Entry 8W8O (X-ray diffraction, 2.51 A resolution); this record covers chains D and G of the 9 polymer chains in the assembly.

Chain D:
Name: DNA-directed RNA polymerase subunit beta'
Organism: Thermus thermophilus HB8
Notes: EC 2.7.7.6
Reference sequence: Q8RQE8 (RPOC_THET8); numbering as in UniProt (aligned over 1-1524)
Chain sequence (1524 residues; each row starts with the number of its first residue):
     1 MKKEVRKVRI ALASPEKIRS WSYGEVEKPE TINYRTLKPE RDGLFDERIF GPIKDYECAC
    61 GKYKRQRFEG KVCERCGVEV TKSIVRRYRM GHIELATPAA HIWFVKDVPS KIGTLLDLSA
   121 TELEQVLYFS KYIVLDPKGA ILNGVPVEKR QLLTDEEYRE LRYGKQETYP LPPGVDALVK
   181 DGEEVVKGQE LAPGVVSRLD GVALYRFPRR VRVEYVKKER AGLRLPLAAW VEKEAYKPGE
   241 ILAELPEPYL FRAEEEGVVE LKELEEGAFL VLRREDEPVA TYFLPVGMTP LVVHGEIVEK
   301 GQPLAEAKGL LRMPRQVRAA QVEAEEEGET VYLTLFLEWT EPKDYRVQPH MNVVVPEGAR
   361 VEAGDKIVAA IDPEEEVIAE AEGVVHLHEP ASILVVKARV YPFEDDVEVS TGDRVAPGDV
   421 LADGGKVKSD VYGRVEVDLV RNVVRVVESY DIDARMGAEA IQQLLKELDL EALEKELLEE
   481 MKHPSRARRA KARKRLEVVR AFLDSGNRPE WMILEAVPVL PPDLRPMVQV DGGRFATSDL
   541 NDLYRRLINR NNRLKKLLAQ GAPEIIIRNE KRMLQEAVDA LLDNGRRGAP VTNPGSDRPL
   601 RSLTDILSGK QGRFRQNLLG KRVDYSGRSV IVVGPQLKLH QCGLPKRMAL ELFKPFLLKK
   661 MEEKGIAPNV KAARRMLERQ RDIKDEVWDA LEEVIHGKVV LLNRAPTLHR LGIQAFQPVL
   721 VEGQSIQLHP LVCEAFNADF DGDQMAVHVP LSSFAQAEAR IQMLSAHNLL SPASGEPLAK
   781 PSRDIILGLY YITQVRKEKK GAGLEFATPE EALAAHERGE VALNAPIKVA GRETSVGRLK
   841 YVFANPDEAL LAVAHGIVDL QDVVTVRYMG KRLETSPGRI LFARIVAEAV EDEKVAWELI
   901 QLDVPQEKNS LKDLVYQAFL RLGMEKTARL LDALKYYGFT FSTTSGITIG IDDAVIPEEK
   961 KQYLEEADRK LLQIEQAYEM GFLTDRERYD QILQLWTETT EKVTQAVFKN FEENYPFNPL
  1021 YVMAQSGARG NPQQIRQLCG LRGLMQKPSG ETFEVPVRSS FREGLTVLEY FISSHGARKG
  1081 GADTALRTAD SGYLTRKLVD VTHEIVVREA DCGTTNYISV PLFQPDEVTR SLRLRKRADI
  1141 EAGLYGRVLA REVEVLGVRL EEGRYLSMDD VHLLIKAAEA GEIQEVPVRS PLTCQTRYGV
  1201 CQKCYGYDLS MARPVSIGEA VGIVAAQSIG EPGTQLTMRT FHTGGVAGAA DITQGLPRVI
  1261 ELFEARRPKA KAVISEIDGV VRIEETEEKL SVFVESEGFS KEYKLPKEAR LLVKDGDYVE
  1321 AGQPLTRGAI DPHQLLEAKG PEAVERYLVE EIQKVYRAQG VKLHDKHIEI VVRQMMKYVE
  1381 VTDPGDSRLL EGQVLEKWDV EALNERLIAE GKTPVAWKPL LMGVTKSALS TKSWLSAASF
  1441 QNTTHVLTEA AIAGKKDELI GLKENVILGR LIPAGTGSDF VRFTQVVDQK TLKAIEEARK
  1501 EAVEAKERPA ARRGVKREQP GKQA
Unresolved in the structure: 1-2, 143-144, 1127, 1238-1253, 1503-1524
Metal / ion sites: Zn2+ site 1: Cys58, Cys60, Cys73, Cys76; Mg2+ site 1: Asp739, Asp741, Asp743 (shared with 1 residue of chain I); Mg2+ site 2 near Lys840 (its only coordinating residue here); Mg2+ site 3: Trp897, Ile900; Zn2+ site 2: Cys1112, Cys1194, Cys1201, Cys1204

Chain G:
Molecule: 21-nt DNA strand
Sequence (21 nucleotides; row label = number of the first residue in the row):
     1 CCTGCATCCG TGAGTCCAGG G
Unresolved in the structure: 1-3

Chain D / chain G interface:
Pairs across the interface (16):
  Arg586(D) - DT11(G)  salt bridge to the phosphate
  Gly609(D) - DA13(G)  phosphate contact
  Lys610(D) - DT15(G)  salt bridge to the phosphate
  Lys610(D) - DC16(G)  salt bridge to the phosphate
  Arg615(D) - DG14(G)  salt bridge to the phosphate
  Arg622(D) - DA18(G)  salt bridge to the phosphate
  Arg628(D) - DC17(G)  phosphate contact
  Ala705(D) - DC16(G)  sugar contact
  Pro706(D) - DT15(G)  base contact
  Pro706(D) - DC16(G)  sugar contact
  Thr1088(D) - DT15(G)  sugar contact
  Ala1089(D) - DG14(G)  phosphate contact
  Ala1089(D) - DT15(G)  base contact
  Tyr1093(D) - DA13(G)  sugar contact
  Tyr1093(D) - DG14(G)  sugar contact
  Gln1441(D) - DA13(G)  sugar contact
Also at the interface, not in a pair above, chain D (14 interface residues in all): Gly1092, Asn1442
Also at the interface, not in a pair above, chain G (8 interface residues in all): DG12

In short:
14 residues of chain D face 8 of chain G across their interface; the contacts include 5 salt bridges. Among
the polar pairs are Arg586(D)-DT11(G), Lys610(D)-DT15(G) and Lys610(D)-DC16(G). The Zn2+ site 1 is built by
Cys58(D), Cys60(D), Cys73(D) and Cys76(D).
Chain D is DNA-directed RNA polymerase subunit beta' (Thermus thermophilus HB8) and chain G is a 21-nt DNA
strand; the structure, Thermus thermophilus initiation complex in the half-translocated state, was determined
by X-ray diffraction together with 8W8N and 8W8P from the same study.
